6ZIH - chains 6 and 5 of the 33 polymer chains in the assembly; structure by electron microscopy, 28.70 A resolution (very low resolution: no residue pairs are listed; an interface is given only as per-side residue counts).

Chain 6 (and 5):
Name: Distal tail protein
Source organism: Lactococcus phage p2
Notes: chain 5 of this document is another copy of the same molecule, construct and numbering; everything in this record applies to it too
UniProtKB: D3WAD3 (DIT_BPLP2); residues 1-298 here = UniProt positions 1-298
Amino-acid sequence (298 residues; each row starts with the number of its first residue):
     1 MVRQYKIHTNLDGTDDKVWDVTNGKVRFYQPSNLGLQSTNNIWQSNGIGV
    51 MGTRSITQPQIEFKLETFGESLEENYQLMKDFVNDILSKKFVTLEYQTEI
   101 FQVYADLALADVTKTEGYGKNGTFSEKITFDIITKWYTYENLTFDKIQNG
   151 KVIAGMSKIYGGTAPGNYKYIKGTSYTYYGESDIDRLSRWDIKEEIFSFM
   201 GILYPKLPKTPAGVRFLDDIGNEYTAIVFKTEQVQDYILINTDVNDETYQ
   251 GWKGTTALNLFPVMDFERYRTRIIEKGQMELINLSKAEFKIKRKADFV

How chain 6 and chain 5 interact:
At this resolution (29 A) residue pairs are not listed: 5 residues of chain 6 and 5 of chain 5 lie at the interface.

Overview:
Chain 6 and chain 5 each contribute 5 residues to their interface.
Both chains are Distal tail protein (Lactococcus phage p2). Entry 6ZIH (Topological model of p2 virion
baseplate in activated conformation) was determined by electron microscopy (same publication as 6ZIG and
6ZJJ).
